8V9K - chains A and O of the 59 polymer chains in the assembly; structure by electron microscopy, 3.10 A resolution.

# Chain A
Molecule: 23S Ribosomal RNA
From: Mycolicibacterium smegmatis MC2 155
Sequence (3164 nucleotides; row label = number of the first residue in the row; numbers below 1 keep their minus sign (U-2 is residue -2)):
    -2 UUGUAAGUGU UUAAGGGCGC AUGGUGGAUG CCUUGGCACU GGGAGCCGAU GAAGGACGUA
    58 GGAGGCUGCG AUAAGCCUCG GGGAGCUGUC AACCGAGCGU UGAUCCGAGG AUGUCCGAAU
   118 GGGGAAACCC GGCACGAGUG AUGUCGUGUC ACCAGGCGCU GAAUAUAUAG GCGUCUGGGG
   178 GGAACGCGGG GAAGUGAAAC AUCUCAGUAC CCGUAGGAAG AGAAAACAAA AUGUGAUUCC
   238 GUGAGUAGUG GCGAGCGAAA GCGGAGGAUG GCUAAACCGU AUGCAUGUGA UACCGGGUAG
   298 GGGUUGUGUG UGCGGGGUUG UGGGACCUAU CUUUCCGGCU CUACCUGGCU GGAGGGCAGU
   358 GAGAAAAUGU UGUGGUUAGC GGAAAUGGCU UGGGAUGGCC UGCCGUAGAC GGUGAGAGCC
   418 CGGUACGUGA AAACCCGACG UCUGUCUUGA UGGUGUUCCC GAGUAGCAGC GGGCCCGUGG
   478 AAUCUGCUGU GAAUCUGCCG GGACCACCCG GUAAGCCUGA AUACUUCCCA GUGACCGAUA
   538 GCGGAUUAGU ACCGUGAGGG AAUGGUGAAA AGUACCCCGG GAGGGGAGUG AAAGAGUACC
   598 UGAAACCGUG CGCUUACAAU CCGUCAGAGC CCUCGACGUG UCGUGGGGUG AUGGCGUGCC
   658 UUUUGAAGAA UGAGCCUGCG AGUCAGGGAC AUGUCGCGAG GUUAACCCGG GUGGGGUAGC
   718 CGCAGCGAAA GCGAGUCUGA AUAGGGCGUA UCCACACAAG AGUGUGUGGU GUAGUGGUGU
   778 GUUCUGGACC CGAAGCGGAG UGAUCUACCC AUGGCCAGGG UGAAGCGCGG GUAAGACCGC
   838 GUGGAGGCCC GAACCCACUU AGGUUGAAGA CUGAGGGGAU GAGCUGUGGG UAGGGGUGAA
   898 AGGCCAAUCA AACUCCGUGA UAGCUGGUUC UCCCCGAAAU GCAUUUAGGU GCAGCGUCGC
   958 AUGUUUCUUG CCGGAGGUAG AGCUACUGGA UGGCCGAUGG GCCCCACAGG GUUACUGACG
  1018 UCAGCCAAAC UCCGAAUGCC GGUAAGUCCA AGAGUGCGGC AGUGGGACGG CGGGGGAUAA
  1078 GCUCCGUGCG UCGAGAGGGA AACAGCCCAG AUCGCCGGCU AAGGCCCCUA AGCGUGUGCU
  1138 AAGUGGAAAA GGAUGUGCAG UCGCGAAGAC AACCAGGAGG UUGGCUUAGA AGCAGCCACC
  1198 CUUGAAAGAG UGCGUAAUAG CUCACUGGUC AAGUGAUUGU GCGCCGAUAA UGUAGCGGGG
  1258 CUCAAGCACA CCGCCGAAGC CGCGGCAGCC AACGUGUUGG CUGGGUAGGG GAGCGUCCUG
  1318 CAUCCGGUGA AGCCGCCGAG UGAUCGAGUG GUGGAGGGUG UGGGAGUGAG AAUGCAGGCA
  1378 UGAGUAGCGA UUAGGCAAGU GAGAACCUUG CCCGCCGAAA GACCAAGGGU UCCUGGGCCA
  1438 GGCCAGUCCG CCCAGGGUGA GUCGGGACCU AAGGCGAGGC CGACAGGCGU AGUCGAUGGA
  1498 CAACGGGUUG AUAUUCCCGU ACCCGUGUAU GUGCGUCCAU GAUGAAUCAG CGGUACUAAC
  1558 CAUCCAAAAC CACCGUGACC GCACCUUUCG GGGUGUGGCG UUGGUGGGGC UGCAUGGGAC
  1618 CUUCGUUGGU AGUAGUCAAG CGAUGGGGUG ACGCAGGAAG GUAGCCGUAC CGGUCAGUGG
  1678 UAAUACCGGG GUAAGCCUGU AGGGAGUCAG AUAGGUAAAU CCGUCUGGCA UAUAUCCUGA
  1738 GAGGUGAUGC AUAGCCGAGU GAGGCGAAUU CGGUGAUCCU AUGCUGCCGA GAAAAGCCUC
  1798 UAGCGAGGAC AUACACGGCC CGUACCCCAA ACCAACACAG GUGGUCAGGU AGAGAAUACU
  1858 AAGGCGUACG AGUGAACUAU GGUUAAGGAA CUCGGCAAAA UGCCCCCGUA ACUUCGGGAG
  1918 AAGGGGGACC CACAUGGCGU GUAAGCCUUU ACGGCCCAAG CGUGAGUGGG UGGCACAAAC
  1978 CAGUGAGAAG CGACUGUUUA CUAAAAACAC AGGUCCGUGC GAAGUCGCAA GACGAUGUAU
  2038 ACGGACUGAC GCCUGCCCGG UGCUGGAAGG UUAAGAGGAC CCGUUAACUC CCUUUGGGGG
  2098 UGAAGCGGAG AAUUUAAGCC CCAGUAAACG GCGGUGGUAA CUAUAACCAU CCUAAGGUAG
  2158 CGAAAUUCCU UGUCGGGUAA GUUCCGACCU GCACGAAUGG CGUAACGACU UCUCAACUGU
  2218 CUCAACCAUA GACUCGGCGA AAUUGCACUA CGAGUAAAGA UGCUCGUUAC GCGCGGCAGG
  2278 ACGAAAAGAC CCCGGGACCU UCACUACAAC UUGGUAUUGG UGCUCGAUAC GGUUUGUGUA
  2338 GGAUAGGUGG GAGACUGUGA AGCUCACACG CCAGUGUGGG UGGAGUCGUU GUUGAAAUAC
  2398 CACUCUGAUC GUAUUGGGCC UCUAACCUCG GACCGUAUAU CCGGUUCAGG GACAGUGCCU
  2458 GGUGGGUAGU UUAACUGGGG CGGUUGCCUC CUAAAAUGUA ACGGAGGCGC CCAAAGGUUC
  2518 CCUCAACCUG GACGGCAAUC AGGUGUUGAG UGUAAGUGCA CAAGGGAGCU UGACUGCGAG
  2578 ACGGACAUGU CGAGCAGGGA CGAAAGUCGG GACUAGUGAU CCGGCACCUC UGAGUGGAAG
  2638 GGGUGUCGCU CAACGGAUAA AAGGUACCCC GGGGAUAACA GGCUGAUCUU CCCCAAGAGU
  2698 CCAUAUCGAC GGGAUGGUUU GGCACCUCGA UGUCGGCUCG UCGCAUCCUG GGGCUGGAGC
  2758 AGGUCCCAAG GGUUGGGCUG UUCGCCCAUU AAAGCGGCAC GCGAGCUGGG UUUAGAACGU
  2818 CGUGAGACAG UUCGGUCUCU AUCCGCCGCG CGCGUCAGAA GCUUGAGGAA ACCUGUCCCU
  2878 AGUACGAGAG GACCGGGACG GACGAACCUC UGGUAUACCA GUUGUCCCAC CAGGGGCACG
  2938 GCUGGAUAGC CACGUUCGGA CAGGAUAACC GCUGAAAGCA UCUAAGCGGG AAACCUCUUC
  2998 CAAGACCAGG CUUCUCACCC UCUAGGAGGG AUAAGGCCCC CCGCAGACCA CGGGAUUGAU
  3058 AGACCAGACC UGGAAGCCUA GUAAUAGGUG CAGGGAACUG GCACUAACCG GCCGAAAACU
  3118 UACAACACCC CAUAAUCGUU GUAAGAAGAA AACAUUGACG CACC
Not modelled in the structure: -2 to 1, 1567-1604, 3121-3161

# Chain O
Protein: Large ribosomal subunit protein uL16
From: Mycolicibacterium smegmatis MC2 155
UniProt: A0QSD8 (RL16_MYCS2); residue numbers follow UniProt; this construct covers 1-137
Sequence (137 residues; numbered 1 to 137; the number before each row is that of its first residue):
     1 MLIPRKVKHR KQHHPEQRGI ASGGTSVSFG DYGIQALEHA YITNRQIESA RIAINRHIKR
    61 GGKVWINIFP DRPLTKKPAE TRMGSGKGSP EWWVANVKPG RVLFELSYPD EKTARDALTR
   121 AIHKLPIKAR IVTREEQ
Not modelled in the structure: 137

# How chain A and chain O interact
Residue-residue contacts (85):
  G977(A) - Arg18(O)  salt bridge to the phosphate
  A978(A) - Ser22(O)  hydrogen bond to the phosphate
  U984(A) - Lys8(O)  hydrogen bond to the base
  G985(A) - Lys8(O)  sugar contact
  G986(A) - Pro4(O)  phosphate contact
  G986(A) - Lys6(O)  salt bridge to the phosphate
  G986(A) - Asp71(O)  hydrogen bond to the sugar
  A987(A) - Pro4(O)  phosphate contact
  A987(A) - Arg5(O)  salt bridge to the phosphate
  A987(A) - Phe69(O)  sugar contact
  U988(A) - Arg5(O)  salt bridge to the phosphate
  U988(A) - Phe29(O)  base contact
  U988(A) - Ile66(O)  sugar contact
  G989(A) - Lys63(O)  phosphate contact
  G989(A) - Trp65(O)  hydrogen bond to the sugar
  A1020(A) - Phe29(O)  base contact
  G1021(A) - Ser28(O)  sugar contact
  C1022(A) - Gly23(O)  phosphate contact
  C1022(A) - Gly24(O)  hydrogen bond to the phosphate
  C1022(A) - Arg101(O)  hydrogen bond to the sugar
  A1024(A) - Arg72(O)  sugar contact
  A1025(A) - Lys11(O)  base contact
  A1025(A) - His13(O)  stacking on the base
  A1026(A) - His9(O)  stacking on the base
  A1026(A) - Lys11(O)  hydrogen bond to the base
  C1027(A) - Lys8(O)  salt bridge to the phosphate
  C1027(A) - His9(O)  salt bridge to the phosphate
  G1070(A) - Glu16(O)  phosphate contact
  G1071(A) - His13(O)  hydrogen bond to the phosphate
  G1072(A) - His13(O)  phosphate contact
  G1072(A) - Lys87(O)  salt bridge to the phosphate
  G1073(A) - Met83(O)  sugar contact
  G1073(A) - Lys87(O)  salt bridge to the phosphate
  G1073(A) - Gly88(O)  hydrogen bond to the phosphate
  A1074(A) - Thr75(O)  phosphate contact
  A1074(A) - Lys76(O)  phosphate contact
  A1074(A) - Lys77(O)  hydrogen bond to the phosphate
  U1075(A) - His14(O)  sugar contact
  U1075(A) - Pro15(O)  base contact
  U1075(A) - Gln17(O)  base contact
  U1075(A) - Tyr41(O)  base contact
  U1075(A) - Trp92(O)  phosphate contact
  A1076(A) - Met83(O)  base contact
  A1077(A) - Met83(O)  base contact
  A1147(A) - Lys128(O)  salt bridge to the phosphate
  G1148(A) - His123(O)  sugar contact
  G1148(A) - Lys128(O)  phosphate contact
  C1193(A) - Arg60(O)  salt bridge to the phosphate
  C1194(A) - Arg60(O)  salt bridge to the phosphate
  G2474(A) - Met83(O)  base contact
  G2474(A) - Gly84(O)  base contact
  G2475(A) - Arg82(O)  salt bridge to the phosphate
  U2489(A) - His13(O)  sugar contact
  C2499(A) - Gly84(O)  sugar contact
  C2499(A) - Ser85(O)  hydrogen bond to the sugar
  C2499(A) - Gly86(O)  phosphate contact
  G2500(A) - Gly84(O)  phosphate contact
  G2500(A) - Ser85(O)  phosphate contact
  G2500(A) - Gly86(O)  hydrogen bond to the phosphate
  G2500(A) - Lys87(O)  phosphate contact
  G2501(A) - Lys11(O)  sugar contact
  G2501(A) - Gly86(O)  phosphate contact
  G2501(A) - Lys87(O)  hydrogen bond to the phosphate
  C2691(A) - His123(O)  sugar contact
  C2691(A) - Lys124(O)  hydrogen bond to the base
  A2692(A) - Arg120(O)  sugar contact
  A2706(A) - Lys124(O)  base contact
  C2707(A) - Ser49(O)  hydrogen bond to the sugar
  C2707(A) - Lys124(O)  hydrogen bond to the base
  G2708(A) - Arg45(O)  salt bridge to the phosphate
  G2708(A) - Gln46(O)  phosphate contact
  G2708(A) - Ser49(O)  hydrogen bond to the sugar
  G2708(A) - His123(O)  hydrogen bond to the base
  G2708(A) - Lys124(O)  hydrogen bond to the sugar
  G2709(A) - Gln46(O)  hydrogen bond to the phosphate
  G2709(A) - Lys124(O)  sugar contact
  G2709(A) - Pro126(O)  phosphate contact
  G2710(A) - Pro126(O)  phosphate contact
  U2717(A) - Glu80(O)  hydrogen bond to the sugar
  G2718(A) - Glu80(O)  sugar contact
  G2719(A) - Thr81(O)  sugar contact
  G2719(A) - Arg82(O)  salt bridge to the phosphate
  G2719(A) - Met83(O)  sugar contact
  C2720(A) - Arg82(O)  salt bridge to the phosphate
  C2720(A) - Met83(O)  phosphate contact
Also at the interface, not in a pair above, chain A (51 interface residues in all): A976, G979, G990, G2476, A2502, C2690, A2693
Also at the interface, not in a pair above, chain O (52 interface residues in all): Arg10, Gln12, Arg56, Leu74, Leu125

# Overview
Chain A and chain O form an interface of 51 and 52 residues respectively, with 21 hydrogen bonds, 15 salt
bridges and 2 aromatic stacking contacts. Among the polar pairs are U984(A)-Lys8(O), A1026(A)-Lys11(O) and
C2691(A)-Lys124(O).
Chain A is 23S Ribosomal RNA and chain O is Large ribosomal subunit protein uL16, both from Mycolicibacterium
smegmatis MC2 155; the structure, Cryo-EM structure of the Mycobacterium smegmatis 70S ribosome in complex
with hibernation factor Rv2629 (Balon) (Structure ..., was determined by electron microscopy together with
8V9J and 8V9L from the same study.
